Entry 9ES7 (electron microscopy, 1.94 A resolution); this record covers chains B and G of the 18 polymer chains in the assembly.

[Chain B]
Name: Cytochrome b6-f complex subunit 4
Organism: Spinacia oleracea
Reference sequence: P00166 (PETD_SPIOL); numbering as in UniProt (aligned over 1-160)
Sequence (160 residues; row label = number of the first residue in the row):
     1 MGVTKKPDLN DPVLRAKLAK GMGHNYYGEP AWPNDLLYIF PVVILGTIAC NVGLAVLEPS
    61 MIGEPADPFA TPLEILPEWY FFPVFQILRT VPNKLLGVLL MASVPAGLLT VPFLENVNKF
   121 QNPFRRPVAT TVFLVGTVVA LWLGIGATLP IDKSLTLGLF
Unresolved in the structure: 1
Small-molecule neighbours:
  - chlorophyll a (CLA): Tyr80, Phe81, Pro83, Val84, Met101, Ala102, Val104, Pro105, Leu108, Val111, Val132, Phe133, Gly136, Val139, Ala140, Leu143
  - heme c (HEC): Asn25, Ile39, Phe40, Val43, Ile44
From the paper describing this entry:
  - catalytic residues: Asp35 (proposed by the authors, not directly observed)

[Chain G]
Name: Cytochrome b6-f complex subunit 5
Organism: Spinacia oleracea
Reference sequence: P69461 (PETG_SPIOL); residues 1-37 here = UniProt positions 1-37
Sequence (37 residues; row label = number of the first residue in the row):
     1 MIEVFLFGIV LGLIPITLAG LFVTAYLQYR RGDQLDL
Unresolved in the structure: 35-37
Small-molecule neighbours: beta-carotene (BCR): Leu13, Ile16, Thr17, Ala19, Gly20, Val23

[How chain B and chain G interact]
Residue-residue contacts (11):
  Glu58(B) with Phe5(G)
  Leu76(B) with Ile2(G), hydrophobic
  Trp79(B) with Leu6(G); Phe7(G), hydrophobic; Val10(G), hydrophobic
  Asn122(B) with Ala25(G), hydrogen bond (side chain-backbone); Tyr29(G)
  Phe124(B) with Phe22(G); Tyr26(G), hydrophobic
  Arg125(B) with Tyr29(G); Asp33(G), salt bridge
Other interface residues (no listed pair), chain B (14 interface residues in all): Leu54, Met61, Phe82, Pro123, Thr130, Phe133, Leu134, Thr148
Other interface residues (no listed pair), chain G (14 interface residues in all): Met1, Ile9, Leu18, Gln28

[Overview]
The chain B/chain G interface involves 14 residues from each chain, with 1 hydrogen bond and 1 salt bridge.
Polar contacts include Arg125(B)-Asp33(G) and Asn122(B)-Ala25(G). Bound to chain B: heme c and chlorophyll a.
Bound to chain G: beta-carotene. The paper reports the catalytic residue Asp35(B).
Here chain B is Cytochrome b6-f complex subunit 4 and chain G is Cytochrome b6-f complex subunit 5, both from
Spinacia oleracea. Entry 9ES7 (Cryo-EM structure of Spinacia oleracea cytochrome b6f complex with water
molecules at 1.94 A resolution) was determined by electron microscopy, deposited together with 9ES8 and 9ES9.
